6DUZ - chains d and e of the 48 polymer chains in the assembly; structure by electron microscopy, 3.60 A resolution.

== Chain d (and e) ==
Protein: Lipoprotein PrgK
From: Salmonella enterica subsp. enterica serovar Typhimurium
Notes: chain e of this document is another copy of the same molecule, construct and numbering; everything in this record applies to it too
UniProt: P41786 (PRGK_SALTY); residues 1-252 here = UniProt positions 1-252
Chain sequence (252 residues; row label = number of the first residue in the row):
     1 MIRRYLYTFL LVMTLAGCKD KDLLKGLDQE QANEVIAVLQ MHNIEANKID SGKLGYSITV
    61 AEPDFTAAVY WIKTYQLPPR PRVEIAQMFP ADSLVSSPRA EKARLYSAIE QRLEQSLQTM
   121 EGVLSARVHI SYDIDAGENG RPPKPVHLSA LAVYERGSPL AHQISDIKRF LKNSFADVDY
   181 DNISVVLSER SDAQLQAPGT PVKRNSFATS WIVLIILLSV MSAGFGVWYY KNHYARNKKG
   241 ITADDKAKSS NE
Unresolved in the structure: 1-19, 204-252
Swiss-Prot annotation at these positions:
  - lipidation: C18 (N-palmitoyl cysteine)

== How chain d and chain e interact ==
Contacting residue pairs (84; chain d residue first):
  Q29(d) - L24(e)
  Q29(d) - K25(e)  hydrogen bond (side chain-backbone)
  N33(d) - L23(e)  hydrogen bond (side chain-backbone)
  N33(d) - L24(e)
  N33(d) - V69(e)
  E34(d) - K73(e)  salt bridge
  A37(d) - V69(e)  hydrophobic
  A37(d) - K73(e)
  Q40(d) - F65(e)
  Q40(d) - T66(e)
  K48(d) - D22(e)
  K48(d) - L23(e)  hydrogen bond (side chain-backbone)
  D50(d) - K25(e)  salt bridge
  Y56(d) - K25(e)
  R82(d) - R80(e)
  A86(d) - M88(e)  hydrophobic
  P98(d) - R99(e)
  E101(d) - F89(e)
  E101(d) - S97(e)  hydrogen bond
  E101(d) - R99(e)  salt bridge
  K102(d) - R99(e)
  K102(d) - D135(e)  salt bridge
  R104(d) - M88(e)
  R104(d) - F89(e)
  L105(d) - I85(e)  hydrophobic
  L105(d) - F89(e)  hydrophobic
  L105(d) - A103(e)  hydrophobic
  L105(d) - I134(e)  hydrophobic
  Y106(d) - I134(e)
  A108(d) - I85(e)
  A108(d) - M88(e)  hydrophobic
  I109(d) - I85(e)
  I109(d) - Y132(e)  hydrophobic
  Q111(d) - V83(e)
  Q111(d) - M88(e)
  R112(d) - V83(e)
  R112(d) - E84(e)  salt bridge
  R112(d) - E110(e)  salt bridge
  R112(d) - V128(e)  hydrogen bond (side chain-backbone)
  R112(d) - H129(e)
  L113(d) - H129(e)
  S116(d) - R127(e)
  S116(d) - H129(e)  hydrogen bond
  S116(d) - L151(e)
  T119(d) - R127(e)
  T119(d) - L151(e)
  M120(d) - L151(e)  hydrophobic
  E121(d) - S188(e)
  L124(d) - T74(e)
  L124(d) - Y75(e)  hydrophobic
  S125(d) - T74(e)
  S125(d) - Q76(e)
  P143(d) - D135(e)
  R169(d) - D181(e)  salt bridge
  R169(d) - I183(e)
  R169(d) - S184(e)  hydrogen bond (backbone-side chain)
  F170(d) - H129(e)
  F170(d) - S149(e)
  F170(d) - L151(e)  hydrophobic
  N173(d) - H147(e)
  N173(d) - L148(e)  hydrogen bond (side chain-backbone)
  N173(d) - S149(e)
  N173(d) - N182(e)  hydrogen bond (side chain-backbone)
  N173(d) - I183(e)
  N173(d) - S184(e)  hydrogen bond
  S174(d) - H129(e)
  S174(d) - I130(e)
  S174(d) - S131(e)
  F175(d) - S131(e)
  F175(d) - H147(e)
  A176(d) - S131(e)
  A176(d) - K144(e)
  A176(d) - H147(e)  hydrogen bond (backbone-side chain)
  D177(d) - K144(e)  salt bridge
  R190(d) - Y70(e)
  R190(d) - W71(e)
  S191(d) - Y70(e)  hydrogen bond (backbone-side chain)
  D192(d) - Y70(e)  hydrogen bond (backbone-side chain)
  A193(d) - Y70(e)
  Q194(d) - Y70(e)
  L195(d) - A67(e)  hydrophobic
  Q196(d) - T66(e)
  A197(d) - T66(e)
  P198(d) - T66(e)
Interface residues without a listed pair, chain d (50 interface residues in all): I36, Q115, A136, R141, P142, D166
Interface residues without a listed pair, chain e (51 interface residues in all): R82, E114, D133, N139, R141, P145, A150, V153, V186

== Summary ==
50 residues of chain d and 51 residues of chain e are in contact, with 13 hydrogen bonds and 8 salt bridges.
Polar contacts include E34(d)-K73(e), D50(d)-K25(e) and E101(d)-R99(e).
Both chains are Lipoprotein PrgK (Salmonella enterica subsp. enterica serovar Typhimurium). Entry 6DUZ
(Structure of the periplasmic domains of PrgH and PrgK from the assembled Salmonella type III secretion ...)
was determined by electron microscopy, deposited together with 6DV3, 6DV6 and 6DWB.
